Entry 4MG9 (X-ray diffraction, 2.00 A resolution); this record covers chains B and G of the 4 polymer chains in the assembly.

== Chain B ==
Molecule: Estrogen receptor
From: Homo sapiens
Notes: fragment: ligand binding domain
Reference sequence: P03372 (ESR1_HUMAN); residue numbers follow UniProt; this construct covers 302-552
Chain sequence (255 residues; row label = number of the first residue in the row):
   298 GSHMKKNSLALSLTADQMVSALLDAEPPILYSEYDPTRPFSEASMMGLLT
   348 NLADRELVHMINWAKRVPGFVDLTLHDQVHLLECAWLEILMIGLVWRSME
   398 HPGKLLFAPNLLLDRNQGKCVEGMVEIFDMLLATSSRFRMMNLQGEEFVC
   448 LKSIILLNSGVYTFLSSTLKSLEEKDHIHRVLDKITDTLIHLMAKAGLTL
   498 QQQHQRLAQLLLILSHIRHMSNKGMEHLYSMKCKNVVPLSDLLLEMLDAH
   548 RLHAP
Disordered / not traced: 298-303, 334-336, 462-470, 549-552
Construct notes: expression tag (298-301); engineered mutation Ser537 (Tyr in P03372)
Modified / non-standard residues: Cys381 (s-hydroxycysteine; CSO); Cys417 (s-hydroxycysteine; CSO); Cys530 (s-hydroxycysteine; CSO)
Small-molecule neighbours: butyl 4-hydroxybenzoate (27K): Leu346, Leu349, Ala350, Glu353, Leu384, Leu387, Met388, Leu391, Arg394, Phe404, Met421, Ile424, Gly521, His524

== Chain G ==
Molecule: Nuclear receptor coactivator 1
Notes: fragment: coactivator peptide SRC-1
Reference sequence: Q15788 (NCOA1_HUMAN); numbering as in UniProt (aligned over 686-698)
Chain sequence (13 residues; numbered 686 to 698; the number before each row is that of its first residue):
   686 RHKILHRLLQEGS
Disordered / not traced: 686-687, 697-698
Curated features (UniProtKB/Swiss-Prot):
  - motif: Leu690 to Leu694 (LXXLL motif 4)
  - modified residue: Ser698 (Phosphoserine)
  - mutagenesis: Leu693 to Leu694 (Slightly affects interactions with steroid receptors. Abolishes interactions with steroid receptors; when associated with A-636; A-637; A-752 and A-753)

== Interface between chain B and chain G ==
Pairs across the interface - 18 pairs, chain B then chain G:
  Ile358(B) with Leu690(G), hydrophobic; Leu693(G), hydrophobic; Leu694(G), hydrophobic
  Lys362(B) with Leu693(G), hydrogen bond (side chain-backbone); Leu694(G), hydrogen bond (side chain-backbone); Glu696(G), hydrogen bond (side chain-backbone)
  Leu372(B) with Leu694(G), hydrophobic; Gln695(G)
  Gln375(B) with Leu694(G)
  Val376(B) with Leu690(G), hydrophobic; Leu694(G), hydrophobic
  Leu379(B) with Leu694(G), hydrophobic
  Glu380(B) with Leu690(G)
  Asp538(B) with Ile689(G)
  Leu539(B) with Ile689(G)
  Glu542(B) with Lys688(G); Ile689(G), hydrogen bond (side chain-backbone)
  Met543(B) with Leu690(G), hydrophobic
Interface residues without a listed pair, chain B (12 interface residues in all): Phe367
Interface residues without a listed pair, chain G (8 interface residues in all): His691

== Overview ==
Chain B and chain G form an interface of 12 and 8 residues respectively; the contacts include 4 hydrogen
bonds. Polar contacts include Lys362(B)-Leu693(G), Lys362(B)-Leu694(G) and Lys362(B)-Glu696(G). Bound to chain
B: butyl 4-hydroxybenzoate. From UniProt: 2 mutagenesis sites on chain G.
Here chain B is Estrogen receptor (Homo sapiens) and chain G is Nuclear receptor coactivator 1. Entry 4MG9
(Crystal structure of hERa-LBD (Y537S) in complex with butylparaben) was determined by X-ray diffraction
together with 4MG5, 4MG6, 4MG7, 4MG8, 4MGA, 4MGB, 4MGC and 4MGD from the same study.
